4XUJ - chains D and I of the 10 polymer chains in the assembly; structure by X-ray diffraction, 3.18 A resolution.

Chain D:
Name: Histone H2B 1.1
From: Xenopus laevis
UniProt: P02281 (H2B11_XENLA); residues -2 to 122 here correspond to UniProt positions 2-126 (UniProt number = residue number + 4)
Chain sequence (125 residues; each row starts with the number of its first residue; numbers below 1 keep their minus sign (Pro-2 is residue -2)):
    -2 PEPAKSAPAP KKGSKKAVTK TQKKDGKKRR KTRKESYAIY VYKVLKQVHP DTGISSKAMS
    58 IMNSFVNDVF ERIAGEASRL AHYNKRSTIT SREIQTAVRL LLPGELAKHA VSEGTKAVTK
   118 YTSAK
Not modelled in the structure: -2 to 27
Sequence notes: variant Thr29 (Ser33 in P02281)
Bound ions: Mg2+: Val45 (shared with 1 residue of chain E)
Curated features (UniProtKB/Swiss-Prot):
  - modified residue: Lys2 (N6-acetyllysine), Lys9 (N6-acetyllysine), Ser11 (Phosphoserine), Lys12 (N6-acetyllysine), Lys17 (N6-acetyllysine)
  - glycosylation: Ser109 (O-linked (GlcNAc) serine)
  - cross-link: Lys117 (Glycyl lysine isopeptide (Lys-Gly) (interchain with G-Cter in ubiquitin))

Chain I:
Molecule: 145-nt DNA strand
Sequence (145 nucleotides; row label = number of the first residue in the row; numbers below 1 keep their minus sign (DA-72 is residue -72)):
   -72 ATCAATATCC ACCTGCAGAT ACTACCAAAA GTGTATTTGG AAACTGCTCC ATCAAAAGGC
   -12 ATGTTCAGCT GAATCAGCTG AACATGCCTT TTGATGGAGC AGTTTCCAAA TACACTTTTG
    48 GTAGTATCTG CAGGTGGATA TTGAT

How chain D and chain I interact:
Pairs across the interface (16; chain D residue first):
  Lys28(D) - DG29(I)  hydrogen bond to the phosphate
  Lys28(D) - DT30(I)  hydrogen bond to the phosphate
  Thr29(D) - DG29(I)  phosphate contact
  Arg30(D) - DA-45(I)  sugar contact
  Arg30(D) - DA-44(I)  phosphate contact
  Gly50(D) - DT-53(I)  phosphate contact
  Ile51(D) - DT-53(I)  phosphate contact
  Ser52(D) - DA-54(I)  phosphate contact
  Ser53(D) - DA-54(I)  hydrogen bond to the phosphate
  Lys82(D) - DG-33(I)  phosphate contact
  Arg83(D) - DG-33(I)  phosphate contact
  Arg83(D) - DA-32(I)  salt bridge to the phosphate
  Ser84(D) - DG-34(I)  hydrogen bond to the phosphate
  Ser84(D) - DG-33(I)  hydrogen bond to the phosphate
  Thr85(D) - DG-34(I)  hydrogen bond to the phosphate
  Thr85(D) - DG-33(I)  hydrogen bond to the phosphate
Interface residues without a listed pair, chain D (14 interface residues in all): Glu32, Tyr39, Lys122
Interface residues without a listed pair, chain I (10 interface residues in all): DT-41

In short:
Chain D and chain I form an interface of 14 and 10 residues respectively; the contacts include 7 hydrogen
bonds and 1 salt bridge. Polar contacts include Lys28(D)-DG29(I), Lys28(D)-DT30(I) and Ser53(D)-DA-54(I).
Chain D is Histone H2B 1.1 (Xenopus laevis) and chain I is a 145-nt DNA strand; the structure, Nucleosome core
particle containing adducts from treatment with a thiomorpholine-substituted
[(eta-6-p-cymene)Ru(3-hydroxy-2-pyridone)Cl] compound, was determined by X-ray diffraction.
